7CJB - chains A and C of the 4 polymer chains in the assembly; structure by X-ray diffraction, 2.80 A resolution.

[Chain A]
Molecule: von Hippel-Lindau disease tumor suppressor
Source organism: Homo sapiens
Reference sequence: P40337 (VHL_HUMAN); numbering as in UniProt (aligned over 55-213)
Amino-acid sequence (163 residues; each row starts with the number of its first residue):
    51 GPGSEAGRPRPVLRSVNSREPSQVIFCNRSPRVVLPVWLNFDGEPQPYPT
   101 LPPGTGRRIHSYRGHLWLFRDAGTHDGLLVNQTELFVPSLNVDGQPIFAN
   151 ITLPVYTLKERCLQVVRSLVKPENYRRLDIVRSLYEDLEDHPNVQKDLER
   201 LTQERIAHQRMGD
Not modelled in the structure: 51-59, 207-213
Differences from the reference sequence: expression tag (51-54)
UniProt features mapped onto this chain:
  - region: Thr157 to Val166 (Interaction with Elongin BC complex)
  - natural variant: Leu63 (L63P: In PCC), Arg64 (R64P: In PCC), Ser65 (S65A: In PCC; S65L: In VHLD; S65W: In VHLD), Val66 to Gln73 (deletion: In VHLD), Ser68 (S68W: In PCC and VHLD), Glu70 (E70K: In VHLD), Val74 (V74G: In VHLD), Ile75 (deletion: In VHLD), Phe76 (F76I: In VHLD; F76L: In VHLD; F76S: In VHLD; deletion: In VHLD), Asn78 (N78H: In VHLD; N78S: In VHLD; N78T: In VHLD), Arg79 (R79P: In VHLD), Ser80 (S80I: In VHLD; S80N: In PCC and VHLD; S80R: In VHLD), 64 further natural variant entries in UniProt
  - mutagenesis: Tyr98 (Y98N: No interaction with HIF1A. No HIF1A degradation)

[Chain C]
Molecule: Elongin-C
Source organism: Homo sapiens
Amino-acid sequence (100 residues; row label = number of the first residue in the row):
    13 GPGSMYVKLISSDGHEFIVKREHALTSGTIKAMLSGPGQFAENETNEVNF
    63 REIPSHVLSKVCMYFTYKVRYTNSSTEIPEFPIAPEIALELLMAANFLDC
Not modelled in the structure: 13-14, 48-55

[How chain A and chain C interact]
Pairs across the interface (36):
  Arg79(A) with Glu89(C)
  Pro81(A) with Glu92(C)
  Arg82(A) with Glu92(C), salt bridge
  Gln132(A) with Ser86(C); Ser87(C)
  Leu153(A) with Ile90(C); Pro91(C); Glu92(C)
  Val155(A) with Tyr83(C); Thr84(C); Ile90(C), hydrophobic
  Tyr156(A) with Tyr76(C), hydrogen bond (backbone-side chain)
  Thr157(A) with Tyr76(C); Cys112(C)
  Leu158(A) with Val73(C), hydrophobic; Tyr76(C), hydrogen bond (backbone-side chain); Phe93(C), hydrophobic; Leu103(C), hydrophobic; Ala107(C), hydrophobic; Cys112(C), hydrogen bond (backbone-backbone)
  Lys159(A) with Leu104(C); Ala107(C); Asn108(C), hydrogen bond; Cys112(C), hydrogen bond (backbone-backbone)
  Arg161(A) with Glu92(C), salt bridge; Phe93(C), hydrogen bond (side chain-backbone); Ile95(C)
  Cys162(A) with Ile95(C), hydrophobic; Leu103(C); Leu104(C)
  Leu163(A) with Leu104(C), hydrophobic
  Val165(A) with Ile95(C)
  Val166(A) with Ala100(C), hydrophobic
  Leu169(A) with Pro97(C), hydrophobic
  Leu184(A) with Leu104(C), hydrophobic; Asn108(C)
Interface residues without a listed pair, chain A (22 interface residues in all): Pro154, Leu178, Asp179, Ile180, Asp187
Interface residues without a listed pair, chain C (23 interface residues in all): Tyr79, Lys80, Leu101, Met105

[In short]
22 residues of chain A face 23 of chain C across their interface; the contacts include 6 hydrogen bonds and 2
salt bridges. Polar pairs include Arg82(A)-Glu92(C), Arg161(A)-Glu92(C) and Tyr156(A)-Tyr76(C). From UniProt:
one mutagenesis site on chain A.
Chain A is von Hippel-Lindau disease tumor suppressor and chain C is Elongin-C, both from Homo sapiens; the
structure, VHL recognizes hydroxyproline in RIPK1, was determined by X-ray diffraction.
